Entry 3LGE (X-ray diffraction, 2.20 A resolution); this record covers chains C and G of the 8 polymer chains in the assembly.

== Chain C ==
Protein: Fructose-bisphosphate aldolase A
Organism: Oryctolagus cuniculus
Notes: EC 4.1.2.13
Reference sequence: P00883 (ALDOA_RABIT); residues 1-363 here correspond to UniProt positions 2-364 (UniProt number = residue number + 1)
Amino-acid sequence (363 residues; row label = number of the first residue in the row):
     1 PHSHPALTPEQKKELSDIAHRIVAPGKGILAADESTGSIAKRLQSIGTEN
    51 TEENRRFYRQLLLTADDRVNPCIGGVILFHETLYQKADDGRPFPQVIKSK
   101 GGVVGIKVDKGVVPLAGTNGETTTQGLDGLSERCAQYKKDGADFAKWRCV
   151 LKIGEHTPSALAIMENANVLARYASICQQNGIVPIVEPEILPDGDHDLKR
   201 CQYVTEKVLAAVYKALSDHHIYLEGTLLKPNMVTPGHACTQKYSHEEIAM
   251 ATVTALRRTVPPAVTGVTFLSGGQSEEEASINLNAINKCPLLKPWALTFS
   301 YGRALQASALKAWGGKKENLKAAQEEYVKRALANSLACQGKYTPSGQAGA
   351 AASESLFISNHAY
Disordered / not traced: 345-355
Curated features (UniProtKB/Swiss-Prot):
  - active site: Glu187 (Proton acceptor), Lys229 (Schiff-base intermediate with dihydroxyacetone-P)
  - binding site (beta-D-fructose 1,6-bisphosphate): Arg42, Ser271 to Gly273, Ser300, Arg303
  - site: Cys72 (Essential for substrate cleavage), Lys107 (Essential for substrate cleavage), Lys146 (Alkylation inactivates the enzyme), His361 (Alkylation inactivates the enzyme), Tyr363 (Necessary for preference for fructose 1,6-bisphosphate over fructose 1-phosphate)
  - modified residue: Thr8 (Phosphothreonine), Ser35 (Phosphoserine), Ser38 (Phosphoserine), Lys41 (N6-acetyllysine), Ser45 (Phosphoserine), Lys98 (N6-(2-hydroxyisobutyryl)lysine), Lys107 (N6-acetyllysine), Lys110 (N6-acetyllysine), Ser131 (Phosphoserine), Lys146 (N6-(2-hydroxyisobutyryl)lysine), Ser271 (Phosphoserine), Lys311 (N6-malonyllysine), Lys329 (N6-acetyllysine), Asn360 (Deamidated asparagine)
  - cross-link: Lys41 (Glycyl lysine isopeptide (Lys-Gly) (interchain with G-Cter in SUMO1))

== Chain G ==
Protein: Sorting nexin-9
Reference sequence: Q9Y5X1 (SNX9_HUMAN); numbering as in UniProt (aligned over 152-182)
Amino-acid sequence (31 residues; numbered 152 to 182; the number before each row is that of its first residue):
   152 QAYQGPATGDDDDWDEDWDGPKSSSYFKDSE
Disordered / not traced: 152-163
From the paper describing this entry:
  - mutagenesis - W165A (7-8-fold): decreased binding to aldolase

== Chain C / chain G interface ==
Residue-residue contacts (41; chain C residue first):
  Glu34(C) - Asp166(G)
  Glu34(C) - Trp169(G)  hydrogen bond
  Gly37(C) - Asp164(G)
  Ser38(C) - Asp164(G)
  Ser38(C) - Asp166(G)  hydrogen bond
  Lys41(C) - Asp170(G)  salt bridge
  Arg42(C) - Asp166(G)
  Arg42(C) - Trp169(G)
  Arg42(C) - Asp170(G)  salt bridge
  Arg148(C) - Glu167(G)
  Glu189(C) - Glu167(G)
  Leu191(C) - Glu167(G)
  Asp193(C) - Pro172(G)
  His237(C) - Pro172(G)
  His237(C) - Lys173(G)
  His237(C) - Ser174(G)
  Lys242(C) - Ser175(G)  hydrogen bond
  Ser271(C) - Asp168(G)
  Gly273(C) - Pro172(G)
  Gly273(C) - Lys173(G)
  Gly273(C) - Ser174(G)  hydrogen bond (backbone-backbone)
  Gly273(C) - Tyr177(G)
  Gln274(C) - Ser174(G)
  Ser275(C) - Ser174(G)
  Ser275(C) - Ser176(G)
  Ser275(C) - Tyr177(G)
  Ser275(C) - Asp180(G)  hydrogen bond
  Glu278(C) - Ser174(G)  hydrogen bond
  Glu278(C) - Ser176(G)
  Gly302(C) - Asp168(G)
  Arg303(C) - Asp168(G)  hydrogen bond (backbone-side chain)
  Arg303(C) - Trp169(G)
  Arg303(C) - Lys173(G)
  Arg303(C) - Tyr177(G)
  Gln306(C) - Trp169(G)
  Leu310(C) - Trp169(G)  hydrophobic
  Phe357(C) - Ser175(G)
  Phe357(C) - Phe178(G)
  Phe357(C) - Lys179(G)
  Phe357(C) - Glu182(G)
  Ser359(C) - Phe178(G)
Interface residues without a listed pair, chain C (26 interface residues in all): Glu277, Ala307, Asn360, His361

== Overview ==
26 residues of chain C face 16 of chain G across their interface; the contacts include 7 hydrogen bonds and 2
salt bridges. Polar contacts include Lys41(C)-Asp170(G), Arg42(C)-Asp170(G) and Glu34(C)-Trp169(G). From
UniProt: active-site residues Glu187(C) and Lys229(C) and 6 beta-D-fructose 1,6-bisphosphate-binding residues
on chain C. The paper reports that W165A of chain G reduces binding to aldolase.
Chain C is Fructose-bisphosphate aldolase A (Oryctolagus cuniculus) and chain G is Sorting nexin-9; the
structure, Crystal structure of rabbit muscle aldolase-SNX9 LC4 complex, was determined by X-ray diffraction.
